7E5N - chains A and B of the 4 polymer chains in the assembly; structure by X-ray diffraction, 3.20 A resolution.

== Chain A (and B) ==
Molecule: Tumor-associated calcium signal transducer 2
Source organism: Homo sapiens
Notes: chain B of this document is another copy of the same molecule, construct and numbering; everything in this record applies to it too
UniProt: P09758 (TACD2_HUMAN); residue numbers follow UniProt; this construct covers 1-323
Chain sequence (323 residues; row label = number of the first residue in the row):
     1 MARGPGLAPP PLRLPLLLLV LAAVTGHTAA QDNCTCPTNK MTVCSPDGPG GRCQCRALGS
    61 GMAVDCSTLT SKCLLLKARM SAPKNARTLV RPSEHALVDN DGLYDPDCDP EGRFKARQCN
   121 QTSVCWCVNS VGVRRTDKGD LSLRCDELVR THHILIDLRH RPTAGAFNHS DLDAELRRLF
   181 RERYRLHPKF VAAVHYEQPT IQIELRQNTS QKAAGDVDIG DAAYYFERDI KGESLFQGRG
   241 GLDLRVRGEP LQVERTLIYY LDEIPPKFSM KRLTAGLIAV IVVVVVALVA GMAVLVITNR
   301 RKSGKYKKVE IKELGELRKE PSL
Not modelled in the structure: 1-31, 269-323
UniProt features mapped onto this chain:
  - glycosylation (N-linked (GlcNAc...) asparagine): Asn-33, Asn-120, Asn-168, Asn-208
Disulfides: Cys-34/Cys-53, Cys-36/Cys-66, Cys-44/Cys-55, Cys-73/Cys-108, Cys-119/Cys-125, Cys-127/Cys-145
What the authors report for this chain:
  - self-association interface (contacts with another copy of this molecule): Thr-35, Lys-40, Asp-47, Arg-52, Gln-54, Ala-63, Asp-65, Cys-66, Ser-67, Lys-72, Ala-78, Arg-79, Thr-88, Val-90, Leu-97, Asp-99, Asn-100, Asp-101, Arg-134, Arg-159, Arg-161, Tyr-196, Glu-197, Gln-202, Lys-231, Glu-233, Glu-254, Ile-258, Tyr-260
  - post-translational modification sites: Asn-33, Asn-120, Asn-168, Asn-208

== How chain A and chain B interact ==
Pairs across the interface - 84 pairs, chain A then chain B:
  Lys-40(A) / Glu-254(B)  salt bridge
  Met-41(A) / Arg-255(B)
  Arg-79(A) / Arg-255(B)  hydrogen bond (backbone-side chain)
  Arg-79(A) / Leu-257(B)
  Met-80(A) / Leu-257(B)  hydrophobic
  Ala-86(A) / Glu-197(B)
  Arg-87(A) / Glu-197(B)
  Thr-88(A) / His-195(B)  hydrogen bond (backbone-side chain)
  Thr-88(A) / Tyr-196(B)  hydrogen bond (side chain-backbone)
  Thr-88(A) / Glu-197(B)  hydrogen bond
  Leu-89(A) / His-195(B)
  Leu-89(A) / Glu-197(B)
  Leu-89(A) / Thr-200(B)
  Leu-89(A) / Gln-202(B)
  Val-90(A) / Leu-155(B)  hydrophobic
  Val-90(A) / His-195(B)
  Val-90(A) / Gln-202(B)  hydrogen bond (backbone-side chain)
  Val-90(A) / Glu-204(B)
  Pro-92(A) / Tyr-259(B)  hydrophobic
  Ser-93(A) / Leu-261(B)
  His-95(A) / Pro-265(B)
  His-95(A) / Pro-266(B)
  Ala-96(A) / Tyr-260(B)
  Ala-96(A) / Leu-261(B)
  Leu-97(A) / Asn-129(B)
  Leu-97(A) / Val-133(B)  hydrophobic
  Leu-97(A) / Arg-134(B)
  Leu-97(A) / Tyr-259(B)
  Leu-97(A) / Tyr-260(B)  hydrogen bond (backbone-backbone)
  Val-98(A) / Val-133(B)
  Val-98(A) / Ile-258(B)
  Val-98(A) / Tyr-259(B)  hydrophobic
  Asp-99(A) / Lys-72(B)  salt bridge
  Asp-99(A) / Gly-102(B)
  Asp-99(A) / Val-133(B)
  Asp-99(A) / Tyr-260(B)  hydrogen bond
  Asn-100(A) / Asp-99(B)
  Asn-100(A) / Asp-101(B)  hydrogen bond
  Asp-101(A) / Arg-134(B)  salt bridge
  Asn-129(A) / Leu-97(B)
  Val-133(A) / Leu-97(B)  hydrophobic
  Arg-134(A) / Leu-97(B)
  Leu-155(A) / Val-90(B)  hydrophobic
  Leu-155(A) / Pro-92(B)  hydrophobic
  Arg-159(A) / Ala-78(B)  hydrogen bond (side chain-backbone)
  Arg-159(A) / Arg-79(B)  hydrogen bond (side chain-backbone)
  Arg-159(A) / Ser-81(B)  hydrogen bond
  Arg-161(A) / Lys-40(B)  hydrogen bond (side chain-backbone)
  His-195(A) / Leu-89(B)
  His-195(A) / Val-90(B)
  Tyr-196(A) / Thr-88(B)
  Glu-197(A) / Thr-88(B)
  Thr-200(A) / Leu-89(B)
  Gln-202(A) / Leu-89(B)
  Gln-202(A) / Val-90(B)  hydrogen bond (side chain-backbone)
  Glu-204(A) / Val-90(B)
  Lys-231(A) / Asp-101(B)  salt bridge
  Lys-231(A) / Lys-231(B)
  Glu-233(A) / Lys-231(B)  salt bridge
  Glu-233(A) / Glu-254(B)
  Glu-233(A) / Arg-255(B)
  Glu-233(A) / Thr-256(B)  hydrogen bond (side chain-backbone)
  Arg-239(A) / Arg-161(B)
  Gly-240(A) / Arg-161(B)
  Gln-252(A) / Glu-233(B)
  Glu-254(A) / Met-41(B)
  Glu-254(A) / Arg-79(B)  hydrogen bond (backbone-side chain)
  Arg-255(A) / Met-80(B)
  Arg-255(A) / Ala-82(B)
  Leu-257(A) / Asp-99(B)
  Leu-257(A) / Asn-100(B)
  Ile-258(A) / Leu-97(B)
  Ile-258(A) / Val-98(B)
  Ile-258(A) / Asp-99(B)  hydrogen bond (backbone-backbone)
  Tyr-259(A) / Pro-92(B)  hydrophobic
  Tyr-259(A) / Leu-97(B)
  Tyr-259(A) / Val-98(B)  hydrophobic
  Tyr-260(A) / Ala-96(B)
  Tyr-260(A) / Leu-97(B)  hydrogen bond (backbone-backbone)
  Tyr-260(A) / Asp-99(B)  hydrogen bond
  Leu-261(A) / Ser-93(B)
  Leu-261(A) / His-95(B)
  Pro-265(A) / His-95(B)
  Pro-266(A) / Leu-97(B)  hydrophobic
Interface residues without a listed pair, chain A (56 interface residues in all): Leu-58, Lys-72, Ser-81, Pro-83, Arg-91, Leu-103, Arg-135, Glu-227, Gly-238, Val-253, Thr-256, Asp-262
Interface residues without a listed pair, chain B (49 interface residues in all): Leu-58, Pro-83, Arg-87, Arg-159, Asp-262

== Summary ==
Chain A and chain B form an interface of 56 and 49 residues respectively, with 18 hydrogen bonds and 5 salt
bridges. Among the polar pairs are Lys-40(A)/Glu-254(B), Asp-99(A)/Lys-72(B) and Asp-101(A)/Arg-134(B). From
the paper: modification sites Asn-33(A), Asn-120(A) and Asn-168(A) among others; a self-association interface
involving Thr-35(A), Lys-40(A) and Asp-47(A) among others.
Chain A and chain B are both Tumor-associated calcium signal transducer 2 (Homo sapiens); the structure,
crystal structure of cis assembled TROP-2, was determined by X-ray diffraction.
